Entry 7C7L (electron microscopy, 3.30 A resolution); this record covers chains B and E of the 5 polymer chains in the assembly.

Chain B:
Protein: CRISPR-associated protein Cas14a.1
Organism: uncultured archaeon
Reference sequence: A0A482D308 (A0A482D308_9ARCH); numbering as in UniProt (aligned over 1-529)
Amino-acid sequence (539 residues; row label = number of the first residue in the row; numbers below 1 keep their minus sign (Met-9 is residue -9)):
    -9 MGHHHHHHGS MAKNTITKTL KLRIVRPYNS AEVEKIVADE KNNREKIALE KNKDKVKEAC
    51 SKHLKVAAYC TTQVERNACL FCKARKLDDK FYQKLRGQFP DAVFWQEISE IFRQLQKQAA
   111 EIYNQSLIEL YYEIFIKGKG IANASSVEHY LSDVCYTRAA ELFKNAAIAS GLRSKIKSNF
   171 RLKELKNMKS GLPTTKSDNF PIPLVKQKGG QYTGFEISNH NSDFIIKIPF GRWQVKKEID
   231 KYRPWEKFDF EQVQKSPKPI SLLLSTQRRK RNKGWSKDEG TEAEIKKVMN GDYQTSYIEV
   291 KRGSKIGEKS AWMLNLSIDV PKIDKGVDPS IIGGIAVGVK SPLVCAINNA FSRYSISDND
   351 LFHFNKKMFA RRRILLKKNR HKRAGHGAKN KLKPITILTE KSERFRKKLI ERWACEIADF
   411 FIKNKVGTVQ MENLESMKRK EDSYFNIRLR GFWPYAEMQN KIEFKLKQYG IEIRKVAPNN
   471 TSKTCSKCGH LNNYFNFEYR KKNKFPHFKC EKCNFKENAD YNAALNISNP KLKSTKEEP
Not modelled in the structure: -9 to 4, 18-93, 196-204, 210-213, 256-286, 295-299, 312-317, 368-382, 523-529
Sequence notes: initiating methionine (-9); expression tag (-8 to 0); engineered mutation Ala326 (Asp in A0A482D308)
Metal / ion sites: Zn2+: Cys475, Cys478, Cys500, Cys503

Chain E:
Molecule: 40-nt DNA strand
Sequence (40 nucleotides; row label = number of the first residue in the row; numbers below 1 keep their minus sign (DT-5 is residue -5)):
    -5 TTTTCTAATT TGGGAAATTA GGTGCGCTTG GCAACCATTC
Not modelled in the structure: -5 to -1, 14-34

Chain B / chain E interface:
Residue-residue contacts (10):
  Arg103(B) with DT12(E), phosphate contact; DT13(E), salt bridge to the phosphate
  Lys231(B) with DA10(E), sugar contact
  Tyr232(B) with DA9(E), stacking on the base; DA10(E), sugar contact
  Pro234(B) with DA10(E), phosphate contact; DA11(E), base contact
  Trp235(B) with DA11(E), sugar contact
  Lys237(B) with DA11(E), hydrogen bond to the base
  Arg292(B) with DT13(E), salt bridge to the phosphate

Summary:
7 residues of chain B face 5 of chain E across their interface, with 1 hydrogen bond, 2 salt bridges and 1
aromatic stacking contact. Polar pairs include Lys237(B)-DA11(E), Arg103(B)-DT13(E) and Arg292(B)-DT13(E).
Cys475(B), Cys478(B), Cys500(B) and Cys503(B) coordinate Zn2+.
Chain B is CRISPR-associated protein Cas14a.1 (uncultured archaeon) and chain E is a 40-nt DNA strand; the
structure, Cryo-EM structure of the Cas12f1-sgRNA-target DNA complex, was determined by electron microscopy.
